Entry 7X05 (electron microscopy, 3.90 A resolution); this record covers chains A and B.

Chain A (and B):
Name: Chitin synthase
Source organism: Phytophthora sojae strain P6497
Notes: EC 2.4.1.16; chain B of this document is another copy of the same molecule, construct and numbering; everything in this record applies to it too
UniProtKB: G4Z2L3 (G4Z2L3_PHYSP); residue numbers follow UniProt; this construct covers 1-913
Sequence (913 residues; numbered 1 to 913; the number before each row is that of its first residue):
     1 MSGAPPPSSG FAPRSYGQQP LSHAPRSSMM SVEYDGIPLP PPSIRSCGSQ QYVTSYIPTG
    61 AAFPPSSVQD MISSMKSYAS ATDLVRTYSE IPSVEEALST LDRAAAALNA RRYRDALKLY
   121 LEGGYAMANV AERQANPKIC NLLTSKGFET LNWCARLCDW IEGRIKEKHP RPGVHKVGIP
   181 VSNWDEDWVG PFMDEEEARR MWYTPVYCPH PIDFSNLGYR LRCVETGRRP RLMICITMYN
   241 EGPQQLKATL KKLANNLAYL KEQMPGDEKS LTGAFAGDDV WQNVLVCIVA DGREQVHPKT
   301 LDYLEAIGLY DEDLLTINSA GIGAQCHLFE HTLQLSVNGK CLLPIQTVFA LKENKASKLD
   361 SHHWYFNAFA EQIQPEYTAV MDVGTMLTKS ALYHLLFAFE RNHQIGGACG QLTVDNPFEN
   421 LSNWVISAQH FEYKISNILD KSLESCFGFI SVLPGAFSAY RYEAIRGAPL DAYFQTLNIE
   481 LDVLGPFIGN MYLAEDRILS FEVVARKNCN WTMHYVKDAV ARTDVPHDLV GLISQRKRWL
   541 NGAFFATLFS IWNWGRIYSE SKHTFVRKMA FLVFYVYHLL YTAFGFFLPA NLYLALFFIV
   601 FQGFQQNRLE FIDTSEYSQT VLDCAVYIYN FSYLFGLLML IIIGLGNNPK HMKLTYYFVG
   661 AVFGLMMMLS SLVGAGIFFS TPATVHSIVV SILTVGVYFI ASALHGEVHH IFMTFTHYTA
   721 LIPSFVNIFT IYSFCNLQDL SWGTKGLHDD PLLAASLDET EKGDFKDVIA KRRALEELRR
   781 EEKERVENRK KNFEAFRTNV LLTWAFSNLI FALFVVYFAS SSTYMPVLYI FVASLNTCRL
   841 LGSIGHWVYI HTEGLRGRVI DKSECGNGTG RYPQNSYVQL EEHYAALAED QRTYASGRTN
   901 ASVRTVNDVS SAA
Unresolved in the structure: 1-39, 742-761, 861-913
Residues lining bound ligands: UDP (uridine-5'-diphosphate): T237, M238, Y239, E241, D291, K355, A356, K358, D382, V383, D524, Q535, R538, W539
UniProt features mapped onto this chain:
  - motif: S741 to G743 (Conserved SWG motif)
  - active site: D496
  - binding site (UDP-N-acetyl-alpha-D-glucosamine): T237, E241, D291
  - glycosylation (N-linked (GlcNAc...) asparagine): N420, N510, N867, N900
  - mutagenesis: D291 (D291A: Abolishes the catalytic activity), L359 (L359A: Leads to 70% loss of activity), D382 (D382A: Abolishes the catalytic activity), E432 (E432A: Greatly impairs the catalytic activity), Y433 (Y433A: Greatly impairs the catalytic activity), V452 (V452A: Greatly impairs the catalytic activity), P454 (P454A: Greatly impairs the catalytic activity), E495 (E495A: Leads to 95% loss of activity), D496 (D496A: Abolishes the catalytic activity; D496N: Strongly reduces the catalytic activity), R536 (R536A: Greatly impairs the catalytic activity), W539 (W539A: Greatly impairs the catalytic activity), W742 (W742A: Abolishes the catalytic activity)
Reported in the primary citation:
  - binding site for N-acetylglucosamine: P454, W539
  - conformationally variable residues (loop rearrangement, side-chain flip): V452 to S458, E495
  - binding site for UDP: R538
  - catalytic residues: E495, D496 (proposed by the authors, not directly observed)
  - mutagenesis - P454A, D496A, W742A: abolished catalytic activity
  - mutagenesis - S357H, L359A, T385H, L412H, E432A, Y433A, V452A, E495A, D496N, R536A, W539A: decreased catalytic activity

Chain A / chain B interface:
Contacting residue pairs (160):
  I44(A) - N152(B)  hydrogen bond (backbone-side chain)
  R45(A) - N152(B)  hydrogen bond (backbone-side chain)
  C47(A) - E149(B)
  C47(A) - N152(B)  hydrogen bond
  C47(A) - V174(B)
  C47(A) - H175(B)
  G48(A) - G173(B)  hydrogen bond (backbone-backbone)
  S49(A) - N152(B)
  S49(A) - R156(B)  hydrogen bond (backbone-side chain)
  Q50(A) - G173(B)
  Q51(A) - V174(B)  hydrogen bond (backbone-backbone)
  Q51(A) - N216(B)  hydrogen bond (side chain-backbone)
  Q51(A) - L217(B)  hydrogen bond (side chain-backbone)
  Q51(A) - G218(B)
  Y52(A) - V174(B)  hydrophobic
  Y52(A) - K176(B)
  Y52(A) - G218(B)
  Y52(A) - E225(B)  hydrogen bond
  V53(A) - V174(B)  hydrogen bond (backbone-backbone)
  V53(A) - H175(B)
  V53(A) - K176(B)  hydrogen bond (backbone-backbone)
  T54(A) - K176(B)
  T54(A) - E225(B)
  S55(A) - H175(B)
  S55(A) - K176(B)  hydrogen bond (backbone-backbone)
  S55(A) - V177(B)
  S55(A) - G178(B)  hydrogen bond (backbone-backbone)
  S55(A) - W202(B)
  Y56(A) - G178(B)
  Y56(A) - P180(B)
  Y56(A) - R200(B)
  I57(A) - N141(B)
  I57(A) - V177(B)  hydrophobic
  I57(A) - G178(B)  hydrogen bond (backbone-backbone)
  P58(A) - N141(B)  hydrogen bond (backbone-side chain)
  T59(A) - K138(B)
  T59(A) - P180(B)
  G60(A) - P137(B)
  A62(A) - P137(B)  hydrophobic
  A62(A) - N141(B)
  F63(A) - N141(B)
  V68(A) - T144(B)
  Q69(A) - E132(B)
  M71(A) - F148(B)  hydrophobic
  I72(A) - F148(B)  hydrophobic
  Y78(A) - L151(B)
  Y78(A) - N152(B)  hydrogen bond
  A81(A) - L121(B)
  A81(A) - C158(B)  hydrophobic
  T82(A) - L121(B)
  T82(A) - Y125(B)
  L84(A) - L117(B)  hydrophobic
  V85(A) - K118(B)
  V85(A) - L121(B)  hydrophobic
  Y88(A) - R114(B)
  Y88(A) - D115(B)  hydrogen bond
  Y88(A) - K762(B)
  I91(A) - K762(B)  hydrogen bond (backbone-side chain)
  P92(A) - K762(B)
  S93(A) - K762(B)
  S93(A) - G763(B)  hydrogen bond (side chain-backbone)
  V94(A) - F765(B)  hydrophobic
  E95(A) - V768(B)
  E96(A) - D115(B)
  R103(A) - R103(B)
  R114(A) - Y88(B)
  D115(A) - Y88(B)  hydrogen bond
  D115(A) - E96(B)
  L117(A) - L84(B)  hydrophobic
  L121(A) - V85(B)  hydrophobic
  Y125(A) - T82(B)
  P137(A) - G60(B)
  P137(A) - A62(B)
  K138(A) - T59(B)
  N141(A) - I57(B)
  N141(A) - P58(B)  hydrogen bond (side chain-backbone)
  N141(A) - A62(B)
  N141(A) - F63(B)
  F148(A) - I72(B)  hydrophobic
  E149(A) - C47(B)
  L151(A) - Y78(B)
  N152(A) - I44(B)  hydrogen bond (side chain-backbone)
  N152(A) - R45(B)  hydrogen bond (side chain-backbone)
  N152(A) - C47(B)  hydrogen bond
  N152(A) - S49(B)
  N152(A) - Y78(B)  hydrogen bond
  R156(A) - S49(B)  hydrogen bond (side chain-backbone)
  C158(A) - A81(B)  hydrophobic
  C158(A) - L84(B)  hydrophobic
  G173(A) - G48(B)  hydrogen bond (backbone-backbone)
  G173(A) - Q50(B)
  V174(A) - Q51(B)  hydrogen bond (backbone-backbone)
  V174(A) - Y52(B)
  V174(A) - V53(B)  hydrogen bond (backbone-backbone)
  H175(A) - C47(B)
  H175(A) - V53(B)
  H175(A) - S55(B)
  K176(A) - Y52(B)
  K176(A) - V53(B)
  K176(A) - S55(B)
  V177(A) - S55(B)
  G178(A) - S55(B)
  G178(A) - Y56(B)
  G178(A) - I57(B)
  P180(A) - Y56(B)
  R200(A) - Y56(B)
  N216(A) - Q51(B)  hydrogen bond (backbone-side chain)
  L217(A) - Q51(B)  hydrogen bond (backbone-side chain)
  G218(A) - Q51(B)
  G218(A) - Y52(B)
  E225(A) - Y52(B)  hydrogen bond
  E294(A) - R779(B)  salt bridge
  E294(A) - R780(B)
  E312(A) - R773(B)  salt bridge
  D313(A) - F765(B)
  D313(A) - I769(B)
  I317(A) - F765(B)  hydrophobic
  F631(A) - Y817(B)  hydrophobic
  F635(A) - L813(B)  hydrophobic
  L638(A) - F806(B)  hydrophobic
  L638(A) - L809(B)  hydrophobic
  M639(A) - F806(B)  hydrophobic
  I641(A) - I642(B)  hydrophobic
  I642(A) - I641(B)  hydrophobic
  I642(A) - L645(B)
  I642(A) - L802(B)  hydrophobic
  L645(A) - I642(B)
  L645(A) - L645(B)  hydrophobic
  L645(A) - G646(B)
  G646(A) - L645(B)
  G646(A) - R797(B)  hydrogen bond (backbone-side chain)
  N647(A) - E794(B)
  N647(A) - T798(B)  hydrogen bond
  N648(A) - E794(B)
  H651(A) - K791(B)
  H651(A) - A795(B)
  K762(A) - Y88(B)
  K762(A) - I91(B)  hydrogen bond (side chain-backbone)
  K762(A) - P92(B)
  K762(A) - S93(B)
  G763(A) - S93(B)  hydrogen bond (backbone-side chain)
  F765(A) - D313(B)
  F765(A) - I317(B)  hydrophobic
  V768(A) - E95(B)
  I769(A) - D313(B)
  R773(A) - E312(B)  salt bridge
  R779(A) - E294(B)  salt bridge
  R780(A) - E294(B)
  K791(A) - K650(B)
  K791(A) - H651(B)
  E794(A) - N647(B)
  E794(A) - N648(B)
  A795(A) - H651(B)
  R797(A) - G646(B)  hydrogen bond (side chain-backbone)
  T798(A) - N647(B)  hydrogen bond
  L802(A) - I642(B)  hydrophobic
  F806(A) - F635(B)
  F806(A) - L638(B)  hydrophobic
  F806(A) - M639(B)  hydrophobic
  Y817(A) - F631(B)  hydrophobic
Also at the interface, not in a pair above, chain A (118 interface residues in all): S46, A61, M75, S80, L98, K118, E132, I139, L142, T144, S145, A155, P172, I179, W202, R220, V296, P298, T316, I643, K650, M652, E776, N799, L809, L813
Also at the interface, not in a pair above, chain B (120 interface residues in all): S46, T54, A61, V68, Q69, M71, V94, I139, C140, L142, S145, W153, A155, I161, P172, I179, Y219, R220, V296, P298, T316, I643, M652, R772, E776, N799

In short:
The interface between chain A and chain B involves 118 residues on one side and 120 on the other, with 38
hydrogen bonds and 4 salt bridges. Polar contacts include E294(A)-R779(B), E312(A)-R773(B) and I44(A)-N152(B).
From the paper: catalytic residues E495(A) and D496(A); S357H, L359A and T385H of chain A, among others,
reduce catalytic activity; 14 substitutions were tested in all.
Chain A and chain B are both Chitin synthase (Phytophthora sojae strain P6497); the structure, CryoEM
structure of chitin synthase 1 from Phytophthora sojae complexed with the nascent chitooligosaccharide, was
determined by electron microscopy together with 7WJM, 7WJN, 7WJO and 7X06 from the same study.
